Entry 8DW6 (electron microscopy, 3.50 A resolution); this record covers chains D and E of the 9 polymer chains in the assembly.

[Chain D (and E)]
Name: DnaB-like replicative helicase
Source organism: Escherichia phage T4
Notes: chain E of this document is another copy of the same molecule, construct and numbering; everything in this record applies to it too
Reference sequence: P04530 (HELIC_BPT4); numbering as in UniProt (aligned over 1-475)
Amino-acid sequence (475 residues; each row starts with the number of its first residue):
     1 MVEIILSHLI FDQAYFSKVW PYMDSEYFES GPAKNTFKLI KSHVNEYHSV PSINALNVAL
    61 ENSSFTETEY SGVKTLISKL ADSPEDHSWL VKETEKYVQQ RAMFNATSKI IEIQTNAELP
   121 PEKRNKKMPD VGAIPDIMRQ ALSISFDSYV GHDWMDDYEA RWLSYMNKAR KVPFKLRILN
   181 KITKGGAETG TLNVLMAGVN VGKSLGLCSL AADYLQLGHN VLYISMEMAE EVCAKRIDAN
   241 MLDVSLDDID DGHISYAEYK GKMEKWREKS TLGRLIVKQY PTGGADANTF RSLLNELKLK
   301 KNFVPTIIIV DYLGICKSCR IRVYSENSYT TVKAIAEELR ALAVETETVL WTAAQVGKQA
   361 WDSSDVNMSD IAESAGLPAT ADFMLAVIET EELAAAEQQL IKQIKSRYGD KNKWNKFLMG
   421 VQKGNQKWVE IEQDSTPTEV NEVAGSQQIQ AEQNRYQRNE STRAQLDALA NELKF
Unresolved in the structure: 433-475
Swiss-Prot annotation at these positions:
  - region: Tyr456 to Phe475 (Interaction with the helicase assembly factor)
  - binding site (ATP): Ala197 to Ser204
  - mutagenesis: Leu192 (L192Q: Partially suppresses phage growth inhibition by extra copies of bacterial AbpA-AbpB), Asp213 (D213Y: Partially suppresses phage growth inhibition by extra copies of bacterial AbpA-AbpB)
Ligand contacts:
  - ATP-gamma-S (AGS; phosphothiophosphoric acid-adenylate ester), molecule 1: Gly198, Val199, Asn200, Val201, Gly202, Lys203, Ser204, Leu205, Glu227, Arg236, Leu246, Asp247, Gln355, Lys423, Gln426
  - ATP-gamma-S (AGS), molecule 2: Ser406, Arg407, Tyr408, Gly409, Asp410, Lys411

[Interface between chain D and chain E]
Pairs across the interface - 90 pairs, chain D then chain E:
  Ser17(D) - Leu299(E)
  Pro21(D) - Glu296(E)
  His43(D) - Trp89(E)
  Tyr47(D) - Trp89(E)
  Tyr47(D) - Lys92(E)
  Tyr47(D) - Glu93(E)  hydrogen bond
  Ser49(D) - Asp86(E)
  Ser52(D) - Glu85(E)
  Asn54(D) - Ile4(E)
  Asn54(D) - Ser83(E)
  Asn54(D) - Glu85(E)  hydrogen bond
  Ala55(D) - Trp89(E)  hydrophobic
  Val58(D) - Ile4(E)  hydrophobic
  Val58(D) - Glu93(E)
  Ser148(D) - Glu296(E)  hydrogen bond
  Tyr149(D) - Glu230(E)
  Tyr149(D) - Lys278(E)  hydrogen bond (backbone-side chain)
  Val150(D) - Lys278(E)
  Val150(D) - Leu293(E)
  Val150(D) - Leu297(E)  hydrophobic
  Val150(D) - Lys300(E)
  Val150(D) - Lys301(E)
  Gly151(D) - Glu230(E)
  Gly151(D) - Val277(E)
  His152(D) - Glu230(E)
  His152(D) - Glu231(E)  salt bridge
  His152(D) - Leu275(E)
  His152(D) - Ile276(E)
  His152(D) - Val277(E)  hydrogen bond (backbone-backbone)
  Asp153(D) - Arg274(E)  salt bridge
  Asp153(D) - Leu275(E)
  Asp153(D) - Ile276(E)
  Trp154(D) - Leu215(E)  hydrophobic
  Trp154(D) - Ile237(E)
  Trp154(D) - Asp238(E)  hydrogen bond
  Trp154(D) - Met241(E)  hydrophobic
  Trp154(D) - Met263(E)  hydrophobic
  Trp154(D) - Leu272(E)  hydrophobic
  Trp154(D) - Leu275(E)  hydrogen bond (backbone-backbone)
  Met155(D) - Met263(E)  hydrophobic
  Met155(D) - Arg267(E)
  Tyr158(D) - Tyr259(E)  hydrogen bond (backbone-side chain)
  Tyr158(D) - Lys260(E)
  Tyr158(D) - Met263(E)  hydrophobic
  Tyr158(D) - Glu264(E)  hydrogen bond
  Tyr158(D) - Arg267(E)
  Glu159(D) - Tyr256(E)  hydrogen bond
  Glu159(D) - Lys260(E)  salt bridge
  Arg161(D) - Glu231(E)
  Arg161(D) - Ala234(E)
  Arg161(D) - Asp238(E)  salt bridge
  Arg161(D) - Tyr259(E)
  Arg161(D) - Met263(E)
  Trp162(D) - Ile254(E)
  Trp162(D) - Tyr256(E)
  Trp162(D) - Tyr259(E)  hydrophobic
  Tyr165(D) - Lys235(E)
  Tyr165(D) - Asp238(E)  hydrogen bond
  Tyr165(D) - Ile249(E)  hydrophobic
  Lys168(D) - Asp250(E)
  Lys184(D) - Asp247(E)
  Arg320(D) - Val323(E)
  Arg320(D) - Tyr324(E)  hydrogen bond
  Ile321(D) - Tyr324(E)  hydrophobic
  Glu326(D) - Tyr324(E)
  Thr330(D) - Tyr324(E)
  Lys333(D) - Glu373(E)  salt bridge
  Ala334(D) - Tyr324(E)
  Glu337(D) - Thr282(E)
  Arg340(D) - Glu227(E)  salt bridge
  Arg340(D) - Met228(E)
  Asn367(D) - Asp362(E)
  Met368(D) - Val199(E)
  Met368(D) - Trp361(E)  hydrophobic
  Ser369(D) - Lys358(E)  hydrogen bond (backbone-side chain)
  Ser369(D) - Trp361(E)
  Ser369(D) - Asp362(E)
  Ile371(D) - Lys358(E)  hydrogen bond (backbone-side chain)
  Ala375(D) - Lys358(E)
  Ala375(D) - Trp361(E)
  Pro378(D) - Val199(E)
  Ala379(D) - Gln355(E)
  Thr380(D) - Glu227(E)
  Lys405(D) - Asn200(E)
  Ser406(D) - Asn200(E)
  Arg407(D) - Met228(E)
  Asp410(D) - Lys423(E)
  Lys411(D) - Asn200(E)
  Asn412(D) - Glu389(E)
  Asn412(D) - Ala394(E)
Interface residues without a listed pair, chain D (53 interface residues in all): Lys18, Tyr22, Asn62, Asp156, Arg170, Tyr329, Asp382
Interface residues without a listed pair, chain E (57 interface residues in all): Met1, Val232, Leu242, Ser255, Trp266

[In short]
Chain D and chain E form an interface of 53 and 57 residues respectively; the contacts include 14 hydrogen
bonds and 6 salt bridges. Polar contacts include His152(D)-Glu231(E), Asp153(D)-Arg274(E) and
Glu159(D)-Lys260(E). Chain D binds ATP-gamma-S.
Both chains are DnaB-like replicative helicase (Escherichia phage T4). Entry 8DW6 (T4 bacteriophage primosome
with single-strand DNA, State 3) was determined by electron microscopy together with 8DTP, 8DUE, 8DVF, 8DVI,
8DWJ, 8G0Z and 8GAO from the same study.
